Entry 8EAM (electron microscopy, 2.59 A resolution); this record covers chains C and X of the 7 polymer chains in the assembly.

== Chain C ==
Molecule: Minichromosome maintenance protein MCM
From: Saccharolobus solfataricus P2
Notes: EC 3.6.4.12
UniProt: Q9UXG1 (MCM_SACS2); numbering as in UniProt; present here: 2-265, 269-612
Amino-acid sequence (610 residues; row label = number of the first residue in the row; note: 3 numbers in that range are skipped by the numbering (no residue carries them; nothing is unmodelled there); numbering starts at 0):
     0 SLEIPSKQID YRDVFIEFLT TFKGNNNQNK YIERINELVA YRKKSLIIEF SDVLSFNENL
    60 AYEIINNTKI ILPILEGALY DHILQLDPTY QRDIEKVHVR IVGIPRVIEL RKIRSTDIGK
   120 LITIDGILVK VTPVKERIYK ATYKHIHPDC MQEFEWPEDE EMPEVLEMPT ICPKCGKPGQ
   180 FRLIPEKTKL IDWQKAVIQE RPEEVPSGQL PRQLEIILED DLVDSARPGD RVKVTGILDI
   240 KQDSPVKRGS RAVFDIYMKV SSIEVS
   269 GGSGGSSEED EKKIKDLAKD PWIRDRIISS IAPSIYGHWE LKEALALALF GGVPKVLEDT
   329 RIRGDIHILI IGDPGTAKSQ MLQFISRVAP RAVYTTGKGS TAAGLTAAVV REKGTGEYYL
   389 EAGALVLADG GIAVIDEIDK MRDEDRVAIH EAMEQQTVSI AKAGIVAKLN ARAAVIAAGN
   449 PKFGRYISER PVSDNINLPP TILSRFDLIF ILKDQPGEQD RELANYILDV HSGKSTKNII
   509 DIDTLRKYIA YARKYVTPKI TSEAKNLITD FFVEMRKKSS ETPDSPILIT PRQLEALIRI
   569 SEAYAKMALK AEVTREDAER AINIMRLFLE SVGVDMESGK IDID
Disordered / not traced: 0-6, 269-274, 605-612
Sequence notes: expression tag (0-1); conflict Gly269 (Leu in Q9UXG1), Gly270 (Asp in Q9UXG1), Ser271 (Glu in Q9UXG1), Gly272 (Val in Q9UXG1), Gly273 (Ile in Q9UXG1), Ser274 (Ile in Q9UXG1)
Metal / ion sites: Zn2+: His144, Cys149, Cys171, Cys174; Mg2+: Ser347 (together with 08T)
Residues lining bound ligands:
  - 08T ([[[(2R,3S,4R,5R)-5-(6-aminopurin-9-yl)-3,4-bis(oxidanyl)oxolan-2-yl]methoxy-oxidanyl-phosphoryl]oxy-oxidanyl-phosphoryl]oxy-tris(fluoranyl)beryllium), molecule 1: Ser302, Ile303, Tyr304, His306, Asp341, Pro342, Gly343, Thr344, Ala345, Lys346, Ser347, Gln348, Glu405, Asn448, Leu491, Ile495
  - 08T, molecule 2: Glu422, Gln423, Arg473, Pro559, Arg560, Glu563
Curated features (UniProtKB/Swiss-Prot):
  - motif: Ser472 to Asp475 (Arginine finger)
  - binding site (ATP): Gly340 to Ser347
From the paper describing this entry:
  - binding site for the 12-nt DNA strand (chain X): Thr369, Val377, Lys430, Ala431
  - binding site for 08T: Lys346, Arg473, Arg560
  - Mg2+ coordination: Ser347
  - catalytic residues: Glu405 (citing earlier work)

== Chain X ==
Molecule: 12-nt DNA strand
Sequence (12 nucleotides; each row starts with the number of its first residue):
     3 TTTTTTTTTT TT
Disordered / not traced: 12-14

== Chain C / chain X interface ==
Pairs across the interface (13):
  Thr369(C) - DT7(X)  hydrogen bond to the phosphate
  Ala371(C) - DT6(X)  phosphate contact
  Ala371(C) - DT7(X)  phosphate contact
  Ala375(C) - DT6(X)  phosphate contact
  Ala376(C) - DT6(X)  phosphate contact
  Val377(C) - DT5(X)  phosphate contact
  Val377(C) - DT6(X)  phosphate contact
  Arg379(C) - DT4(X)  hydrogen bond to the base
  Tyr386(C) - DT4(X)  hydrogen bond to the base
  Lys430(C) - DT5(X)  phosphate contact
  Lys430(C) - DT6(X)  salt bridge to the phosphate
  Ala431(C) - DT4(X)  phosphate contact
  Ala431(C) - DT5(X)  hydrogen bond to the phosphate
Interface residues without a listed pair, chain C (10 interface residues in all): Gly372

== In short ==
10 residues of chain C and 4 residues of chain X are in contact; the contacts include 4 hydrogen bonds and 1
salt bridge. Polar contacts include Arg379(C)-DT4(X), Tyr386(C)-DT4(X) and Thr369(C)-DT7(X). From the paper:
the catalytic residue Glu405(C); a binding site for the 12-nt DNA strand (chain X) at Thr369(C), Val377(C) and
Lys430(C) among others.
Chain C is Minichromosome maintenance protein MCM (Saccharolobus solfataricus P2) and chain X is a 12-nt DNA
strand; the structure, SsoMCM hexamer bound to Mg/ADP-BeFx and DNA. Class 2. Merged particles from datasets
with 3 different ..., was determined by electron microscopy (same publication as 8EAF, 8EAG, 8EAH, 8EAJ, 8EAK
and 8EAL).
